7P3Q - chains A and F of the 8 polymer chains in the assembly; structure by electron microscopy, 3.12 A resolution.

# Chain A (and F)
Molecule: Transcriptional repressor NrdR
From: Streptomyces coelicolor A3(2)
Notes: chain F of this document is another copy of the same molecule, construct and numbering; everything in this record applies to it too
Reference sequence: O69980 (NRDR_STRCO); residue numbers follow UniProt; this construct covers 1-182
Sequence (195 residues; each row starts with the number of its first residue):
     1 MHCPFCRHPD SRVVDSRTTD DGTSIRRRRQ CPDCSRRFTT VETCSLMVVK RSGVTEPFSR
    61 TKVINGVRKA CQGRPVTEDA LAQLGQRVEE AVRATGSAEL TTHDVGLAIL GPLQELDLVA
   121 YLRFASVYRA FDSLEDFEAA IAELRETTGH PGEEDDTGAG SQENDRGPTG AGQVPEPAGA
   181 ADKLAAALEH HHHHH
Not modelled in the structure: 148-195
Sequence notes: expression tag (183-195)
UniProt features mapped onto this chain:
  - zinc finger: C3 to C34
  - mutagenesis: C3 (C3A: 7-fold reduction in the amount of zinc bound. No binding to nrdABS and nrdRJ promoters), K50 to R51 (Loss of ATP/dATP binding. Weak binding to nrdABS and nrdRJ promoters)
Ion coordination: Zn2+: C3, C6, C31, C34
Ligand contacts:
  - ATP (adenosine-5'-triphosphate): V48, K50, R51, E56, P57, F58, S59, K62, V63, T102, V105, G106, I109, F124, Y128
  - 2'-deoxyadenosine 5'-triphosphate (DTP): K50, E56, K62, G66, K69, A70, R123, F124, V127, Y128
What the authors report for this chain:
  - binding site for ATP: K50, R51, E56
  - binding site for 2'-deoxyadenosine 5'-triphosphate: K62, K69, F124, V127, Y128
  - conformationally variable residues (side-chain flip): Y128

# Chain A / chain F interface
Pairs across the interface - 9 pairs, chain A then chain F:
  R17(A) - R51(F)
  R26(A) - R51(F)  hydrogen bond (side chain-backbone)
  R26(A) - S52(F)
  R28(A) - V49(F)
  R28(A) - K50(F)  hydrogen bond (side chain-backbone)
  R28(A) - R51(F)
  R28(A) - G53(F)
  T39(A) - S52(F)  hydrogen bond (side chain-backbone)
  T39(A) - G53(F)  hydrogen bond (side chain-backbone)

# In short
Chain A and chain F form an interface of 4 and 5 residues respectively; the contacts include 4 hydrogen bonds.
Among the polar pairs are R26(A)-R51(F), R28(A)-K50(F) and T39(A)-S52(F). From the paper: a binding site for
2'-deoxyadenosine 5'-triphosphate at K62(A), K69(A) and F124(A) among others; a binding site for ATP at
K50(A), R51(A) and E56(A).
Chain A and chain F are both Transcriptional repressor NrdR (Streptomyces coelicolor A3(2)); the structure,
Streptomyces coelicolor dATP/ATP-loaded NrdR octamer, was determined by electron microscopy together with 7P37
and 7P3F from the same study.
